PDB entry 5XLX | X-ray diffraction, 1.97 A resolution | chains B and C of the 4 polymer chains in the assembly

# Chain B (and C)
Molecule: Chemotaxis protein methyltransferase 1
From: Pseudomonas aeruginosa (strain ATCC 15692 / DSM 22644 / CIP 104116 / JCM 14847 / LMG 12228 / 1C / PRS 101 / PAO1)
Notes: EC 2.1.1.80; chain C of this document is another copy of the same molecule, construct and numbering; everything in this record applies to it too
UniProt: O87131 (CHER1_PSEAE); residues 1-274 here = UniProt positions 1-274
Sequence (282 residues; numbered 1 to 282; the number before each row is that of its first residue):
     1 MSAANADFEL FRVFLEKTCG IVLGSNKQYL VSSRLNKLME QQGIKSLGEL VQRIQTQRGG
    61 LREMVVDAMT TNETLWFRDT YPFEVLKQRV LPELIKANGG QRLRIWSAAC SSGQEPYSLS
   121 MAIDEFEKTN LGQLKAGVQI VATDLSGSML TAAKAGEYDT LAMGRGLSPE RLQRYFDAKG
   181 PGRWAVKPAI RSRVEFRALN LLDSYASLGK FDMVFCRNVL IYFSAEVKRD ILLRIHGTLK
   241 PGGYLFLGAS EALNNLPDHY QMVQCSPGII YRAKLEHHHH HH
Not modelled in the structure: 1-73, 275-282
Differences from the reference sequence: expression tag (275-282)
UniProt features mapped onto this chain:
  - binding site (S-adenosyl-L-methionine): N72, T74, R78, E115, D144, N200, L201, R217, N218
Residues lining bound ligands: S-adenosylhomocysteine (SAH): T74, L75, R78, A108, A109, S111, E115, D144, L145, L199, N200, L201, R217, N218, V219, Y222, F223

# Chain B / chain C interface
Pairs across the interface - 8 pairs, chain B then chain C:
  G164(B) - S204(C)  hydrogen bond (backbone-side chain)
  G166(B) - A206(C)
  L167(B) - A206(C)
  L167(B) - S207(C)
  S168(B) - A206(C)
  P169(B) - A206(C)
  P169(B) - S207(C)
  P169(B) - G209(C)
Also at the interface, not in a pair above, chain B (6 interface residues in all): R165
Also at the interface, not in a pair above, chain C (5 interface residues in all): L208

# In short
Chain B and chain C form an interface of 6 and 5 residues respectively, with 1 hydrogen bond. Its one
hydrogen-bonded contact is G164(B)-S204(C). Ligands of chain B: S-adenosylhomocysteine. Curated annotation
(UniProt) lists 9 S-adenosyl-L-methionine-binding residues on chain B.
Both chains are Chemotaxis protein methyltransferase 1 (Pseudomonas aeruginosa (strain ATCC 15692 / DSM 22644
/ CIP 104116 / JCM 14847 / LMG 12228 / 1C / PRS 101 / PAO1)). Entry 5XLX (Crystal structure of the C-terminal
domain of CheR1 containing SAH) was determined by X-ray diffraction, deposited together with 5XLY.
